PDB entry 2VJB | X-ray diffraction, 2.39 A resolution | chains A and B

# Chain A (and B)
Name: Acetylcholinesterase
Source organism: Torpedo californica
Notes: EC 3.1.1.7; chain B of this document is another copy of the same molecule, construct and numbering; everything in this record applies to it too
Reference sequence: P04058 (ACES_TORCA); residues 1-537 here correspond to UniProt positions 22-558 (UniProt number = residue number + 21)
Chain sequence (537 residues; each row starts with the number of its first residue):
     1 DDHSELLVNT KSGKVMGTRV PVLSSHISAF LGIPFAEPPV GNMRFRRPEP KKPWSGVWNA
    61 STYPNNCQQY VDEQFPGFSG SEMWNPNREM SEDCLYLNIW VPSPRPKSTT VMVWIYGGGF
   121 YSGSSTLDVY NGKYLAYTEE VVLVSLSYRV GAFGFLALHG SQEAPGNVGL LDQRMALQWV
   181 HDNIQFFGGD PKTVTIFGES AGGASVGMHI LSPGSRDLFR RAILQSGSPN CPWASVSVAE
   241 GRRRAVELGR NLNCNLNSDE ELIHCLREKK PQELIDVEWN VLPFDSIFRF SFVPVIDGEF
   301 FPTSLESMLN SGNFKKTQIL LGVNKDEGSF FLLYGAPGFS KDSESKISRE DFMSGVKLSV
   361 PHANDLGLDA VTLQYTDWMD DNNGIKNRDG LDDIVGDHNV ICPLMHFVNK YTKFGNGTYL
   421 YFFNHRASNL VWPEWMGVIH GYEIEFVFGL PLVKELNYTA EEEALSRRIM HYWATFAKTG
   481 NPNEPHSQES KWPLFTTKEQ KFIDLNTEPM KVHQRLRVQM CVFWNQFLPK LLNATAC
Disordered / not traced: 1-3, 486-489, 536-537 (chain B: 1-3, 536-537)
Cystine bridges: Cys67-Cys94, Cys254-Cys265, Cys402-Cys521
Glycans and other covalent adducts: N-acetylglucosamine (NAG) linked to Asn59, Asn416; (4R)-4-hydroxy-N,N,N-trimethylpentan-1-aminium (CCD) linked to Ser200
Small-molecule neighbours:
  - CCD ((4R)-4-hydroxy-N,N,N-trimethylpentan-1-aminium), molecule 1: Tyr70, Asp72, Tyr121, Trp279, Phe330, Tyr334
  - CCD, molecule 2: Trp84, Gly117, Gly118, Gly119, Glu199, Ala201, Trp233, Phe288, Phe290, Phe331, His440, Gly441
Curated features (UniProtKB/Swiss-Prot):
  - active site: Ser200 (Acyl-ester intermediate), Glu327 (Charge relay system), His440 (Charge relay system)
  - glycosylation (N-linked (GlcNAc...) asparagine): Asn59, Asn416, Asn457, Asn533
From the paper describing this entry:
  - conformationally variable residues (order/disorder transition): Phe330, Tyr334, His440

# Chain A / chain B interface
Pairs across the interface (36; chain A residue first):
  Leu366(A) with Phe527(B); Lys530(B); Leu531(B), hydrophobic
  Asp369(A) with Lys530(B), salt bridge
  Ala370(A) with Phe527(B), hydrophobic
  Leu373(A) with Gln519(B); Val522(B), hydrophobic; Phe523(B), hydrophobic; Phe527(B), hydrophobic
  Thr376(A) with Gln519(B), hydrogen bond (backbone-side chain)
  Asp377(A) with Gln519(B)
  Trp378(A) with Arg515(B), hydrogen bond (backbone-side chain); Val518(B); Gln519(B), hydrogen bond (backbone-side chain); Val522(B)
  Met379(A) with Val518(B), hydrophobic
  Asp381(A) with Arg515(B), salt bridge
  Arg515(A) with Trp378(B), hydrogen bond (side chain-backbone); Asp381(B), salt bridge
  Val518(A) with Trp378(B); Met379(B), hydrophobic
  Gln519(A) with Leu373(B); Thr376(B), hydrogen bond (side chain-backbone); Asp377(B); Trp378(B), hydrogen bond (side chain-backbone)
  Val522(A) with Leu373(B), hydrophobic; Trp378(B)
  Phe527(A) with Leu366(B); Ala370(B), hydrophobic; Leu373(B), hydrophobic; Leu531(B), hydrophobic
  Lys530(A) with Asp365(B), salt bridge; Asp369(B), salt bridge
  Leu531(A) with Leu366(B), hydrophobic
  Ala534(A) with Thr535(B)
  Thr535(A) with Ala534(B)
Also at the interface, not in a pair above, chain A (19 interface residues in all): Phe523

# Summary
19 residues of chain A and 20 residues of chain B are in contact, with 6 hydrogen bonds and 5 salt bridges.
Among the polar pairs are Asp369(A)-Lys530(B), Asp381(A)-Arg515(B) and Lys530(A)-Asp365(B). Chain A binds
compound CCD. Covalently linked N-acetylglucosamine: at Asn59(A) and Asn416(A). From the paper: conformational
variability at Phe330(A), Tyr334(A) and His440(A).
Chain A and chain B are both Acetylcholinesterase (Torpedo californica); the structure, Torpedo Californica
Acetylcholinesterase In Complex With A Non Hydrolysable Substrate Analogue, 4-Oxo-N,N,N-
Trimethylpentanaminium - Orthorhombic space ..., was determined by X-ray diffraction together with 2VJA, 2VJC,
2VJD, 2VT6 and 2VT7 from the same study.
